Entry 6NKY (X-ray diffraction, 2.09 A resolution); this record covers chains T and A of the 4 polymer chains in the assembly.

== Chain T ==
Molecule: 16-nt DNA strand
Notes: EC 2.7.7.7
Sequence (16 nucleotides; numbered 1 to 16; the number before each row is that of its first residue):
     1 CCGAACAAGC ATCAGC

== Chain A ==
Name: DNA polymerase beta
From: Homo sapiens
Notes: EC 2.7.7.7, 4.2.99.-
Reference sequence: P06746 (DPOLB_HUMAN); residue numbers follow UniProt; this construct covers 1-335
Chain sequence (335 residues; each row starts with the number of its first residue):
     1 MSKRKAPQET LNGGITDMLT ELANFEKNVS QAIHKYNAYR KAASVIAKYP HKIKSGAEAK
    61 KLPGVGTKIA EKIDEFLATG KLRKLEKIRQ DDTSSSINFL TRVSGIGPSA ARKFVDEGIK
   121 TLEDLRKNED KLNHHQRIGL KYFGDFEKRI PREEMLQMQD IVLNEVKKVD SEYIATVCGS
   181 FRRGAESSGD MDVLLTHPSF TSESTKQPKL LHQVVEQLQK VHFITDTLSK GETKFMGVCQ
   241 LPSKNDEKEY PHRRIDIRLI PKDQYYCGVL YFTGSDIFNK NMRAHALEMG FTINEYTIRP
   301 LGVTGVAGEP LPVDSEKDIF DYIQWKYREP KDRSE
Unresolved in the structure: 1-9
Differences from the reference sequence: engineered mutation Met289 (Lys in P06746)
Curated features (UniProtKB/Swiss-Prot):
  - region: Arg183 to Asp192 (DNA-binding)
  - active site: Lys72 (Nucleophile)
  - binding site (K(+)): Lys60, Leu62, Val65, Thr101, Val103, Ile106
  - binding site (Na(+)): Lys60, Leu62, Val65, Thr101, Val103, Ile106
  - binding site (dATP): Arg149, Ser180, Arg183, Gly189, Asp190
  - binding site (dCTP): Arg149, Ser180, Arg183, Gly189, Asp190
  - binding site (dGTP): Arg149, Ser180, Arg183, Gly189, Asp190, Asp192
  - binding site (dTTP): Arg149, Ser180, Arg183, Gly189, Asp190
  - binding site (Mg(2+)): Asp190, Asp192, Asp256
  - modified residue: Lys72 (N6-acetyllysine), Arg83 (Omega-N-methylarginine), Arg152 (Omega-N-methylarginine)
  - cross-link (Glycyl lysine isopeptide (Lys-Gly)): Lys41 (interchain with G-Cter in ubiquitin), Lys61 (interchain with G-Cter in ubiquitin), Lys81 (interchain with G-Cter in ubiquitin)
  - natural variant: Leu22 (L22P: Found in a gastric cancer sample; uncertain significance), Tyr39 (Y39C: Found in a gastric cancer sample; uncertain significance), Gly118 (G118V: Decreased DNA-directed DNA polymerase activity), Arg137 (R137Q: Decreased function in base-excision repair), Arg149 (R149I: Decreased DNA-directed DNA polymerase activity), Asp160 (D160N: Found in a gastric cancer sample; uncertain significance), Cys239 (C239R: Found in a gastric cancer sample; uncertain significance), Met289 (K289M: Found in a colon cancer sample; uncertain significance; this construct carries the variant), Asn294 (N294D: Found in a gastric cancer sample; uncertain significance), Glu295 (E295K: Found in a gastric cancer sample; uncertain significance)
  - mutagenesis: Phe25 (F25W: No effect on 5'-dRP lyase activity. Decreased ssDNA binding), His34 (H34G: Decreased 5'-dRP lyase activity. Decreased ssDNA binding), Lys35 (K35A: Decreased 5'-dRP lyase activity. Decreased ssDNA binding. Loss of 5'-dRP lyase activity; when associated with A-68 and A-72. Decreased ssDNA binding; when associated with A-68 and A-72 ...), Tyr39 (Y39F: No effect on 5'-dRP lyase activity; Y39Q: Abolishes DNA polymerase and 5'-dRP lyase activity), Lys41 (K41R: Abolishes ubiquitination; when associated with R-61 and R-81), Lys60 (K60A: Decreased 5'-dRP lyase activity. Decreased ssDNA binding), Lys61 (K61R: Abolishes ubiquitination; when associated with R-41 and R-81), Lys68 (K68A: No effect on 5'-dRP lyase activity. Decreased ssDNA binding. Loss of 5'-dRP lyase activity; when associated with A-35 and A-72. Decreased ssDNA binding; when associated with A-35 and A-72 ...), Glu71 (E71Q: No effect on 5'-dRP lyase activity. No effect on structure shown by circular dichroism. No effect on ssDNA binding), Lys72 (K72A: Severely reduced 5'-dRP lyase activity. Does not affect ssDNA binding. Loss of 5'-dRP lyase activity; when associated with A-35 and A-68. Decreased ssDNA binding ...), Glu75 (E75A: Slightly decreased 5'-dRP lyase activity. Decreased ssDNA binding. No effect on structure shown by circular dichroism), Lys81 (K81R: Abolishes ubiquitination; when associated with R-41 and R-61), 5 further mutagenesis entries in UniProt
Metal / ion sites: Na+ site 1: Lys60, Leu62, Val65 (shared with 1 residue of chain D); Na+ site 2: Thr101, Val103, Ile106 (shared with 1 residue of chain P); Mg2+: Asp190, Asp192 (together with GFH); Na+ site 3: Asp190, Asp192, Asp256 (together with GFH)
Small-molecule neighbours: GFH (2'-deoxy-5'-O-[(R)-{[(R)-[(R)-fluoro(phosphono)methyl](hydroxy)phosphoryl]oxy}(hydroxy)phosphoryl]guanosine): Arg149, Gly179, Ser180, Arg183, Ser188, Gly189, Asp190, Asp192, Tyr271, Phe272, Thr273, Gly274, Ser275, Asp276, Asn279, Arg283

== Chain T / chain A interface ==
Pairs across the interface - 26 pairs, chain T then chain A:
  DA5(T) - His34(A)  stacking on the base
  DA5(T) - Leu287(A)  phosphate contact
  DC6(T) - Lys280(A)  salt bridge to the phosphate
  DC6(T) - Arg283(A)  hydrogen bond to the base
  DC6(T) - Ala284(A)  sugar contact
  DC6(T) - Leu287(A)  phosphate contact
  DA7(T) - Arg283(A)  hydrogen bond to the sugar
  DA7(T) - Leu287(A)  phosphate contact
  DA7(T) - Thr292(A)  hydrogen bond to the phosphate
  DA7(T) - Ile293(A)  sugar contact
  DA7(T) - Asn294(A)  phosphate contact
  DA8(T) - Asn294(A)  hydrogen bond to the phosphate
  DA8(T) - Glu295(A)  sugar contact
  DG9(T) - Thr233(A)  hydrogen bond to the phosphate
  DG9(T) - Lys234(A)  hydrogen bond to the base
  DG9(T) - Arg258(A)  sugar contact
  DG9(T) - Tyr296(A)  hydrogen bond to the phosphate
  DC10(T) - Ser229(A)  phosphate contact
  DC10(T) - Lys230(A)  hydrogen bond to the phosphate
  DC10(T) - Gly231(A)  phosphate contact
  DC10(T) - Glu232(A)  hydrogen bond to the phosphate
  DC10(T) - Thr233(A)  hydrogen bond to the phosphate
  DC10(T) - Lys234(A)  hydrogen bond to the phosphate
  DA11(T) - Ser229(A)  sugar contact
  DA11(T) - Lys230(A)  hydrogen bond to the phosphate
  DT12(T) - Asn133(A)  phosphate contact
Also at the interface, not in a pair above, chain A (20 interface residues in all): His134, Leu228

== Summary ==
The interface between chain T and chain A involves 8 residues on one side and 20 on the other; the contacts
include 12 hydrogen bonds, 1 salt bridge and 1 aromatic stacking contact. Among the polar pairs are
DC6(T)-Arg283(A), DG9(T)-Lys234(A) and DA7(T)-Arg283(A).
Chain T is a 16-nt DNA strand and chain A is DNA polymerase beta (Homo sapiens); the structure, Ternary
complex crystal structure of K289M variant of DNA polymerase Beta with "hot-spot sequence" with beta-gamma
..., was determined by X-ray diffraction (same publication as 6NKR, 6NKS, 6NKT, 6NKU, 6NKV, 6NKW and 3 further
entries).
